Entry 6N3B (electron microscopy, 3.80 A resolution); this record covers chains A and F of the 10 polymer chains in the assembly.

[Chain A (and F)]
Molecule: TAR DNA-binding protein 43
Organism: Homo sapiens
Notes: chain F of this document is another copy of the same molecule, construct and numbering; everything in this record applies to it too
UniProtKB: Q13148 (TADBP_HUMAN), isoform Q13148-4; residues 311-360 here correspond to UniProt positions 195-244 (UniProt number = residue number - 116)
Amino-acid sequence (50 residues; row label = number of the first residue in the row):
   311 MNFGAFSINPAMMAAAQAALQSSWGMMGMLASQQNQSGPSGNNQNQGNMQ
Unresolved in the structure: 347-360 (chain F: 311, 353-360)
From the paper describing this entry:
  - self-association interface (contacts with another copy of this molecule): Met336

[How chain A and chain F interact]
Contacting residue pairs (7):
  Ser342(A) with Gln331(F)
  Gln343(A) with Gln331(F)
  Gln344(A) with Ala329(F); Leu330(F), hydrogen bond (side chain-backbone); Gln331(F)
  Gln346(A) with Gln327(F); Ala328(F)
Other interface residues (no listed pair), chain F (6 interface residues in all): Ser333

[Summary]
The interface between chain A and chain F involves 4 residues on one side and 6 on the other, with 1 hydrogen
bond. Its one hydrogen-bonded contact is Gln344(A)-Leu330(F). The paper reports a self-association interface
involving Met336(A).
Chain A and chain F are both TAR DNA-binding protein 43 (Homo sapiens); the structure, SegA-asym, conformation
of TDP-43 low complexity domain segment A asym, was determined by electron microscopy together with 6N37, 6N3A
and 6N3C from the same study.
